PDB entry 7ERI | X-ray diffraction, 1.81 A resolution | chains A and B

== Chain A (and B) ==
Molecule: Transthyretin
Organism: Homo sapiens
Notes: chain B of this document is another copy of the same molecule, construct and numbering; everything in this record applies to it too
UniProtKB: P02766 (TTHY_HUMAN); residues -19 to 127 here correspond to UniProt positions 1-147 (UniProt number = residue number + 20)
Chain sequence (159 residues; each row starts with the number of its first residue; numbers below 1 keep their minus sign (Met-31 is residue -31)):
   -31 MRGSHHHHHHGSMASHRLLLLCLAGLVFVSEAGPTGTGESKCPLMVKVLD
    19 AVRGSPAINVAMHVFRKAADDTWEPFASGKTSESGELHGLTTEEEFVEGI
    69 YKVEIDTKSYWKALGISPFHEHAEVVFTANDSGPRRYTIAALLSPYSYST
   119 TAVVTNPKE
Not modelled in the structure: -31 to 9, 125-127
Sequence notes: expression tag (-31 to -20); engineered mutation Met30 (Val50 in P02766)
Curated features (UniProtKB/Swiss-Prot):
  - binding site (L-thyroxine): Lys15, Glu54, Ser117
  - modified residue: Cys10 (Sulfocysteine), Glu42 (4-carboxyglutamate), Ser52 (Phosphoserine)
  - glycosylation: Asn98 (N-linked (GlcNAc...) asparagine)

== Chain A / chain B interface ==
Contacting residue pairs (40):
  Ile68(A) - Glu89(B)
  Phe87(A) - Phe95(B)
  Phe87(A) - Thr96(B)
  Phe87(A) - Tyr105(B)  hydrophobic
  Phe87(A) - Ile107(B)  hydrophobic
  Phe87(A) - Ala120(B)  hydrophobic
  His88(A) - Val93(B)
  His88(A) - Val94(B)
  His88(A) - Thr118(B)
  Glu89(A) - Ile68(B)
  Glu89(A) - Val94(B)  hydrogen bond (backbone-backbone)
  Glu89(A) - Phe95(B)
  Glu89(A) - Thr96(B)  hydrogen bond
  Glu92(A) - Glu92(B)
  Glu92(A) - Tyr116(B)  hydrogen bond (backbone-side chain)
  Val93(A) - His88(B)
  Val94(A) - His88(B)
  Val94(A) - Glu89(B)  hydrogen bond (backbone-backbone)
  Val94(A) - His90(B)
  Phe95(A) - Phe87(B)  hydrophobic
  Thr96(A) - Glu89(B)  hydrogen bond
  Tyr105(A) - Phe87(B)  hydrophobic
  Ile107(A) - Phe87(B)  hydrophobic
  Tyr114(A) - Thr119(B)  hydrogen bond (backbone-side chain)
  Tyr114(A) - Ala120(B)  hydrogen bond (backbone-backbone)
  Ser115(A) - Thr118(B)  hydrogen bond (side chain-backbone)
  Ser115(A) - Thr119(B)
  Tyr116(A) - Glu92(B)  hydrogen bond (side chain-backbone)
  Tyr116(A) - Tyr116(B)
  Tyr116(A) - Ser117(B)
  Tyr116(A) - Thr118(B)  hydrogen bond (backbone-backbone)
  Ser117(A) - Tyr116(B)
  Ser117(A) - Ser117(B)  hydrogen bond
  Thr118(A) - Ser115(B)  hydrogen bond (backbone-side chain)
  Thr118(A) - Tyr116(B)  hydrogen bond (backbone-backbone)
  Thr119(A) - Tyr114(B)  hydrogen bond (side chain-backbone)
  Thr119(A) - Ser115(B)
  Ala120(A) - Phe87(B)  hydrophobic
  Ala120(A) - Tyr114(B)  hydrogen bond (backbone-backbone)
  Val122(A) - Tyr114(B)  hydrophobic
Other interface residues (no listed pair), chain A (21 interface residues in all): Lys76, His90
Other interface residues (no listed pair), chain B (20 interface residues in all): Val122

== Summary ==
21 residues of chain A and 20 residues of chain B are in contact; the contacts include 15 hydrogen bonds.
Polar contacts include Glu89(A)-Thr96(B), Glu92(A)-Tyr116(B) and Tyr114(A)-Thr119(B). UniProt lists 3
L-thyroxine-binding residues on chain A.
Chain A and chain B are both Transthyretin (Homo sapiens); the structure, Crystal structure of V30M-TTR in
complex with triclabendazole, was determined by X-ray diffraction together with 7ERH, 7ERJ and 7ERK from the
same study.
